6XKQ - chains A and H of the 3 polymer chains in the assembly; structure by X-ray diffraction, 2.55 A resolution.

[Chain A]
Name: Spike protein S1
Organism: Severe acute respiratory syndrome coronavirus 2
UniProtKB: P0DTC2 (SPIKE_SARS2); numbering as in UniProt (aligned over 319-541)
Chain sequence (231 residues; row label = number of the first residue in the row):
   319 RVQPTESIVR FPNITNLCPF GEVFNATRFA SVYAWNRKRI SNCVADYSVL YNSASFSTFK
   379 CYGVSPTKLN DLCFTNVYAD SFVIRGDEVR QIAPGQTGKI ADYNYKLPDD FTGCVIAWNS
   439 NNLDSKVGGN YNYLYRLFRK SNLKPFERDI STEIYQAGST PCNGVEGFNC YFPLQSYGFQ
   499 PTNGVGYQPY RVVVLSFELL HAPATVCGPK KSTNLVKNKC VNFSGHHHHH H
Unresolved in the structure: 319-337, 357-366, 371-374, 383-396, 515-549
Differences from the reference sequence: expression tag (542-549)
Cystine bridges: Cys379-Cys432, Cys480-Cys488
Glycans and other covalent adducts: N-acetylglucosamine (NAG) linked to Asn343
Curated features (UniProtKB/Swiss-Prot):
  - region: Arg403 to Asp405 (Integrin-binding motif), Asn448 to Phe456 (Immunodominant HLA epitope recognized by the CD8+)
  - glycosylation: Thr323 (O-linked (GalNAc) threonine), Ser325 (O-linked (HexNAc...) serine), Asn331 (N-linked (GlcNAc...) (complex) asparagine), Asn343 (N-linked (GlcNAc...) (complex) asparagine)
  - natural variant: Gly339 (G339D: In strain: Omicron/BA.1, Omicron/BA.2 and 4 more; G339H: In strain: Omicron/BA.2.75, Omicron/XBB.1.5 and 1 more), Arg346 (R346K: In strain: Mu/B.1.621; R346T: In strain: Omicron/BQ.1.1, Omicron/XBB.1.5 and 1 more), Leu368 (L368I: In strain: Omicron/XBB.1.5, Omicron/EG.5.1), Ser371 (S371F: In strain: Omicron/BA.2, Omicron/BA.2.12.1 and 6 more; S371L: In strain: Omicron/BA.1), Ser373 (S373P: In strain: Omicron/BA.1, Omicron/BA.2 and 7 more), Ser375 (S375F: In strain: Omicron/BA.1, Omicron/BA.2 and 7 more), Thr376 (T376A: In strain: Omicron/BA.2, Omicron/BA.2.12.1 and 5 more), Asp405 (D405N: In strain: Omicron/BA.2, Omicron/BA.2.12.1 and 6 more), Arg408 (R408S: In strain: Omicron/BA.2, Omicron/BA.2.12.1 and 6 more), Lys417 (K417N: In strain: Beta/B.1.351, Omicron/BA.1 and 8 more; K417T: In strain: Gamma/P.1), Asn440 (N440K: In strain: Omicron/BA.1, Omicron/BA.2 and 7 more), Lys444 (K444T: In strain: Omicron/BQ.1.1), 16 further natural variant entries in UniProt
  - mutagenesis: Asn331 (N331Q: Reduced viral infectivity), Asn343 (N343Q: Reduced viral infectivity), Leu452 (L452R: Increased resistance to neutralizing antibodies. Decreases HLA binding to NF9 epitope. Increased binding affinity to human ACE2), Tyr453 (Y453F: Decreased HLA binding to NF9 epitope. Increased binding affinity to human ACE2), Ala475 (A475V: Increased resistance to neutralizing antibodies), Val483 (V483A: Increased resistance to neutralizing antibodies), Glu484 (E484D: Increased replication in human TMEM106B overexpressing cells), Phe490 (F490L: Increased resistance to neutralizing antibodies and human covalescent sera neutralization), Gln493 (Q493N: Reduced host ACE2-binding affinity in vitro; Q493Y: Reduced host ACE2-binding affinity in vitro), Asn501 (N501T: Reduced host ACE2-binding affinity in vitro; N501Y: Increased binding affinity to human ACE2), His519 (H519P: Increased resistance to human covalescent sera neutralization)

[Chain H]
Name: CV07-250 Heavy Chain
Organism: Homo sapiens
Chain sequence (224 residues; row label = number of the first residue in the row; a row labelled like 82A-82C holds insertion residues (82A, then the next letters in order)):
     1 QVQLVQSEAE VKEPGASVEV SCKASGYNFT NFAISWVRQA PGQGLEWMGW IS
   52A G
    53 YNGDTNSAQK FLGRVTMTTD TSTTTAYMEL
82A-82C RSL
    83 RSDDTAVYYC AGSDNYGF
100A-100E PYNGM
   101 DVWGQGTTVT VFNQIKPPSV FPLAPSSKST SGGTAALGCL VKDYFPEPVT VSWNSGALTS
   161 GVHTFPAVLQ SSGLYSLSSV VTVPSSSLGT QTYICNVNHK PSNTKVDKKV EPKSC
Unresolved in the structure: 214-215
Cystine bridges: Cys22-Cys92
Glycans and other covalent adducts: N-acetylglucosamine (NAG) linked to Asn28

[Interface between chain A and chain H]
Pairs across the interface (23):
  Phe456(A) - Tyr100B(H)  hydrophobic
  Ala475(A) - Asn97(H)
  Ala475(A) - Tyr98(H)  hydrogen bond (backbone-backbone)
  Gly476(A) - Asp96(H)
  Gly476(A) - Asn97(H)
  Gly476(A) - Tyr98(H)
  Ser477(A) - Asn31(H)
  Ser477(A) - Asp96(H)  hydrogen bond
  Ser477(A) - Tyr98(H)
  Thr478(A) - Asp96(H)  hydrogen bond
  Gly485(A) - Asn100C(H)
  Phe486(A) - Ser95(H)
  Phe486(A) - Asn100C(H)  hydrogen bond (backbone-side chain)
  Phe486(A) - Gly100D(H)
  Phe486(A) - Met100E(H)
  Phe486(A) - Asp101(H)
  Asn487(A) - Ser95(H)  hydrogen bond
  Asn487(A) - Asp96(H)  hydrogen bond (side chain-backbone)
  Asn487(A) - Asn97(H)  hydrogen bond
  Tyr489(A) - Asn97(H)  hydrogen bond
  Tyr489(A) - Phe100(H)  hydrogen bond (side chain-backbone)
  Tyr489(A) - Tyr100B(H)  hydrogen bond (side chain-backbone)
  Tyr489(A) - Asn100C(H)
Other interface residues (no listed pair), chain H (13 interface residues in all): Gly99, Pro100A
From the paper, about this interface:
  - specific contacts: Tyr100B(H)-Phe456(A) (hydrophobic contact)
  - epitope / paratope residues, chain A: Phe456(A), Asn487(A), Tyr489(A)
  - epitope / paratope residues, chain H: Tyr100B(H)

[Summary]
9 residues of chain A and 13 residues of chain H are in contact, with 10 hydrogen bonds. Polar pairs include
Ser477(A)-Asp96(H), Thr478(A)-Asp96(H) and Phe486(A)-Asn100C(H). The paper describes a hydrophobic contact
between Tyr100B(H) and Phe456(A). Covalently linked N-acetylglucosamine: at Asn343(A). N-acetylglucosamine is
covalently linked to Asn28(H). The paper reports epitope/paratope residues Phe456(A), Asn487(A) and Tyr100B(H)
among others.
Here chain A is Spike protein S1 (Severe acute respiratory syndrome coronavirus 2) and chain H is CV07-250
Heavy Chain (Homo sapiens). Entry 6XKQ (Crystal structure of SARS-CoV-2 receptor binding domain in complex
with neutralizing antibody CV07-250) was determined by X-ray diffraction together with 6XKP from the same
study.
